Entry 6FB1 (X-ray diffraction, 3.02 A resolution); this record covers chains A and E of the 6 polymer chains in the assembly.

== Chain A ==
Protein: DNA endonuclease I-CreI
Source organism: Chlamydomonas reinhardtii
Notes: EC 3.1.-.-
Chain sequence (154 residues; row label = number of the first residue in the row):
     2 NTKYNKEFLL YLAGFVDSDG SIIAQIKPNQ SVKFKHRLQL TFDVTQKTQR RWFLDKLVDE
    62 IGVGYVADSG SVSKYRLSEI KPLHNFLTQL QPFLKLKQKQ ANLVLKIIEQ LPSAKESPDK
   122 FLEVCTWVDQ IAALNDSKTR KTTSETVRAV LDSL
Not modelled in the structure: 155
Metal / ion sites: Mg2+ site 1: Ser19 (shared with 1 residue of chain B; DA515(E) of chain E; 1 residue of chain F); Mg2+ site 2: Asp20 (shared with 1 residue of chain B; 1 residue of chain D; DA515(E) of chain E; 1 residue of chain F; 1 residue of chain G)

== Chain E ==
Molecule: 10-nt DNA strand
Sequence (10 nucleotides; row label = number of the first residue in the row):
   515 AGGAGTCAGA
Metal / ion sites: Mg2+ site 1: DA515 (shared with Ser19(A) of chain A; 1 residue of chain B; 1 residue of chain F)

== Interface between chain A and chain E ==
Residue-residue contacts (32):
  Ser19(A) - DA515(E)  phosphate contact
  Asp20(A) - DA515(E)  phosphate contact
  Gly21(A) - DA515(E)  sugar contact
  Ser22(A) - DA515(E)  sugar contact
  Ser22(A) - DG516(E)  hydrogen bond to the phosphate
  Ile24(A) - DG516(E)  base contact
  Ile24(A) - DG517(E)  phosphate contact
  Gln26(A) - DG517(E)  sugar contact
  Gln26(A) - DA518(E)  hydrogen bond to the phosphate
  Lys28(A) - DA518(E)  base contact
  Lys28(A) - DG519(E)  hydrogen bond to the base
  Arg38(A) - DT520(E)  hydrogen bond to the base
  Thr46(A) - DA515(E)  hydrogen bond to the base
  Lys75(A) - DA515(E)  base contact
  Lys75(A) - DG516(E)  hydrogen bond to the base
  Arg77(A) - DG517(E)  hydrogen bond to the base
  Lys98(A) - DG516(E)  salt bridge to the phosphate
  Ala133(A) - DG517(E)  phosphate contact
  Asn136(A) - DG516(E)  phosphate contact
  Asn136(A) - DG517(E)  hydrogen bond to the phosphate
  Asp137(A) - DG516(E)  hydrogen bond to the phosphate
  Ser138(A) - DG517(E)  phosphate contact
  Thr140(A) - DG516(E)  hydrogen bond to the base
  Thr140(A) - DG517(E)  phosphate contact
  Thr140(A) - DA518(E)  sugar contact
  Arg141(A) - DG517(E)  phosphate contact
  Arg141(A) - DA518(E)  phosphate contact
  Lys142(A) - DG517(E)  phosphate contact
  Lys142(A) - DA518(E)  hydrogen bond to the phosphate
  Lys142(A) - DG519(E)  salt bridge to the phosphate
  Thr143(A) - DA518(E)  hydrogen bond to the phosphate
  Thr143(A) - DG519(E)  phosphate contact
Interface residues without a listed pair, chain A (24 interface residues in all): Ile23, Ile27, Pro29, Asp44
Interface residues without a listed pair, chain E (7 interface residues in all): DC521

== In short ==
24 residues of chain A face 7 of chain E across their interface, with 12 hydrogen bonds and 2 salt bridges.
Polar contacts include Lys28(A)-DG519(E), Arg38(A)-DT520(E) and Thr46(A)-DA515(E). The Mg2+ site 1 is built by
Ser19(A) and DA515(E).
Here chain A is DNA endonuclease I-CreI (Chlamydomonas reinhardtii) and chain E is a 10-nt DNA strand. Entry
6FB1 (Crystal Structure of a Tailored I-CreI Homing Endonuclease Protein (3115 variant) in complex with its
target ...) was determined by X-ray diffraction, deposited together with 6FB0, 6FB2, 6FB5, 6FB6, 6FB7, 6FB8
and 6FB9.
